PDB entry 1OED | electron microscopy, 4.00 A resolution | chains A and E of the 5 polymer chains in the assembly

Chain A:
Name: Acetylcholine receptor subunit alpha
From: Torpedo marmorata
Notes: fragment: membrane-spanning domain, residues 235-461
UniProtKB: P02711 (ACHA_TORMA); residues 211-437 here correspond to UniProt positions 235-461 (UniProt number = residue number + 24)
Amino-acid sequence (227 residues; each row starts with the number of its first residue):
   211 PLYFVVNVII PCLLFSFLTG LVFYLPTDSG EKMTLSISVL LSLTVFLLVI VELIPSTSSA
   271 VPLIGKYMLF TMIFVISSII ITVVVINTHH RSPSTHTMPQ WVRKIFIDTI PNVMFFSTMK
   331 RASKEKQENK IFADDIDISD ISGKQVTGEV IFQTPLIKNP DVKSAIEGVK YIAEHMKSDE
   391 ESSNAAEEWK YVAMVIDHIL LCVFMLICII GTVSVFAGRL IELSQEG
Not modelled in the structure: 303-402
Differences from the reference sequence: variant Gly230 (Val254 in P02711), Ile291 (Val315 in P02711), Asp318 (Asn342 in P02711)
Reported in the primary citation:
  - contacts within the chain: Leu250-Ile296 (hydrophobic contact), Phe225-Leu253 (hydrophobic contact), Leu257-Ile289 (hydrophobic contact)
  - disease-associated variants - S269I: increased signaling (citing earlier work)
  - disease-associated variants - V285I: decreased signaling (citing earlier work)
  - mutagenesis - L251S: increased signaling (citing earlier work)

Chain E:
Name: Acetylcholine receptor gamma subunit
From: Torpedo marmorata
Notes: fragment: membrane-spanning domain, residues 236-495
UniProtKB: Q6S3H9 (Q6S3H9_TORMA); residues 219-478 here correspond to UniProt positions 235-494 (UniProt number = residue number + 16)
Amino-acid sequence (260 residues; each row starts with the number of its first residue):
   219 PLFYIINIIA PCVLISSLVV LVYFLPAQAG GQKCTLSISV LLAQTIFLFL IAQKVPETSL
   279 NVPLIGKYLI FVMFVSMLIV MNCVIVLNVS LRTPNTHSLS EKIKHLFLGF LPKYLGMQLE
   339 PSEETPEKPQ PRRRSSFGIM IKAEEYILKK PRSELMFEEQ KDRHGLKRVN KMTSDIDIGT
   399 TVDLYKDLAN FAPEIKSCVE ACNFIAKSTK EQNDSGSENE NWVLIGKVID KACFWIALLL
   459 FSIGTLAIFL TGHFNQVPEF
Not modelled in the structure: 312-443
Differences from the reference sequence: variant Met295 (Leu311 in Q6S3H9), Leu296 (Val312 in Q6S3H9), Met299 (Thr315 in Q6S3H9), Gly327 (Glu343 in Q6S3H9), Gln336 (His352 in Q6S3H9), Ile461 (Leu477 in Q6S3H9), Phe472 (Leu488 in Q6S3H9)

Interface between chain A and chain E:
Residue-residue contacts (23):
  Thr244(A) - Gln250(E)
  Ile247(A) - Leu254(E)  hydrophobic
  Ile247(A) - Ser257(E)
  Ile247(A) - Val258(E)  hydrophobic
  Leu251(A) - Ser257(E)
  Leu251(A) - Ala261(E)  hydrophobic
  Leu251(A) - Phe265(E)
  Thr254(A) - Phe265(E)
  Val255(A) - Phe265(E)  hydrophobic
  Leu258(A) - Phe265(E)  hydrophobic
  Glu262(A) - Lys272(E)  salt bridge
  Ser269(A) - Tyr222(E)
  Ile289(A) - Leu232(E)  hydrophobic
  Val293(A) - Leu232(E)  hydrophobic
  Val293(A) - Ser235(E)
  Val293(A) - Leu239(E)  hydrophobic
  Ile296(A) - Leu239(E)  hydrophobic
  Asn297(A) - Leu239(E)
  Asn297(A) - Gln246(E)
  His300(A) - Leu243(E)
  His300(A) - Gln246(E)
  His300(A) - Lys251(E)  hydrogen bond
  His300(A) - Leu254(E)
Other interface residues (no listed pair), chain A (15 interface residues in all): Glu241, Arg301
From the paper, about this interface:
  - interface residues, chain A: Leu251(A), Val255(A)

Overview:
15 residues of chain A and 14 residues of chain E are in contact; the contacts include 1 hydrogen bond and 1
salt bridge. Among the polar pairs are Glu262(A)-Lys272(E) and His300(A)-Lys251(E). The paper reports that
S269I and L251S of chain A increase signaling; interface residues Leu251(A) and Val255(A).
Here chain A is Acetylcholine receptor subunit alpha and chain E is Acetylcholine receptor gamma subunit, both
from Torpedo marmorata. Entry 1OED (Structure of acetylcholine receptor pore from electron images) was
determined by electron microscopy.
